8I4M - chains e and f of the 48 polymer chains in the assembly; structure by electron microscopy, 3.81 A resolution.

== Chain e (and f) ==
Protein: Fiber protein(gp 28) of the cyanophage P-SCSP1u
Organism: Prochlorococcus phage P-SCSP1u
Notes: chain f of this document is another copy of the same molecule, construct and numbering; everything in this record applies to it too
Amino-acid sequence (1079 residues; row label = number of the first residue in the row):
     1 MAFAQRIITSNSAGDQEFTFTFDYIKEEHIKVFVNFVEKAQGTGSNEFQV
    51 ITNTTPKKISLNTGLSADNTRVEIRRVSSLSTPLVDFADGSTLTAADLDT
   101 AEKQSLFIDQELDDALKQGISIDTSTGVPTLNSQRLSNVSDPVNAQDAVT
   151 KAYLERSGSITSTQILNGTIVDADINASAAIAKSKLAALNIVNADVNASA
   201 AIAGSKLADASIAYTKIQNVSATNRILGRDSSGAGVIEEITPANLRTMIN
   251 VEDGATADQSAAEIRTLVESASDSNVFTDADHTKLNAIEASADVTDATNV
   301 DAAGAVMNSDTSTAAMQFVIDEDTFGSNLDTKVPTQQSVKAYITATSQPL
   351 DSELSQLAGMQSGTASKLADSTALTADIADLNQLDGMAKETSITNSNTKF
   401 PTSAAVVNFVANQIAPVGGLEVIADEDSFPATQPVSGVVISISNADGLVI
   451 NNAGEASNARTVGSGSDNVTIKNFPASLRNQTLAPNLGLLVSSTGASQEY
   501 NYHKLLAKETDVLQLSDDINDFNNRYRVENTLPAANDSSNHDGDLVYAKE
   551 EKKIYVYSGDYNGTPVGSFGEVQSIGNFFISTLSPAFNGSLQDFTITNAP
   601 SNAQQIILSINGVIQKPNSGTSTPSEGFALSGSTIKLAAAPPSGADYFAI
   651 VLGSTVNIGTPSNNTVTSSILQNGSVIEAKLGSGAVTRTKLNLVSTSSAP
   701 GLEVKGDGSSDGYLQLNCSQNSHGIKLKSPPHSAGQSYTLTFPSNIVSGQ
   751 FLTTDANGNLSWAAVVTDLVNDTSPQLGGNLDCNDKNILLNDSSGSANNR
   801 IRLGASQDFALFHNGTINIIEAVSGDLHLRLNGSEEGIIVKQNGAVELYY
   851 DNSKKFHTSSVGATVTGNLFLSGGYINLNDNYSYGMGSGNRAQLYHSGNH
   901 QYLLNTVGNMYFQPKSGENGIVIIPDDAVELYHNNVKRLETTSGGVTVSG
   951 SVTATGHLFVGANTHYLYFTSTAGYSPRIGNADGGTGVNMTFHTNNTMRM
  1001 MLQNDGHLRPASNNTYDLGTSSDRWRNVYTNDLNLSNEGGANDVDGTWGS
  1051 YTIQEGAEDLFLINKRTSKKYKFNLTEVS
Disordered / not traced: 193-1079

== Interface between chain e and chain f ==
Contacting residue pairs (98):
  A95(e) - F87(f)
  L98(e) - F87(f)  hydrophobic
  D99(e) - F87(f)
  E102(e) - P83(f)
  E102(e) - Q104(f)
  S105(e) - S105(f)
  L106(e) - L80(f)
  L106(e) - T82(f)
  L106(e) - P83(f)
  D109(e) - I108(f)
  D109(e) - D109(f)
  Q110(e) - L80(f)  hydrogen bond (side chain-backbone)
  Q110(e) - S81(f)
  D113(e) - L112(f)
  I122(e) - Q118(f)
  D123(e) - S137(f)  hydrogen bond
  T124(e) - F36(f)
  T124(e) - R71(f)
  S125(e) - F36(f)
  T126(e) - R135(f)  hydrogen bond (side chain-backbone)
  T126(e) - S137(f)
  G127(e) - Q134(f)  hydrogen bond (backbone-side chain)
  G127(e) - R135(f)
  V128(e) - L131(f)  hydrophobic
  V128(e) - Q134(f)
  V128(e) - R135(f)  hydrogen bond (backbone-backbone)
  V128(e) - L136(f)  hydrophobic
  P129(e) - G119(f)
  P129(e) - I120(f)  hydrophobic
  P129(e) - L131(f)
  P129(e) - L136(f)
  T130(e) - L136(f)
  T130(e) - S137(f)  hydrogen bond (side chain-backbone)
  T130(e) - N138(f)  hydrogen bond (side chain-backbone)
  L131(e) - V139(f)  hydrophobic
  N132(e) - N138(f)  hydrogen bond (backbone-backbone)
  S133(e) - N138(f)  hydrogen bond (backbone-backbone)
  S133(e) - S140(f)
  Q134(e) - S140(f)  hydrogen bond (backbone-side chain)
  R135(e) - S140(f)
  R135(e) - D141(f)
  R135(e) - V143(f)
  L136(e) - Q146(f)
  L136(e) - D147(f)  hydrogen bond (backbone-side chain)
  V139(e) - Q146(f)
  V149(e) - A145(f)
  V149(e) - Q146(f)
  V149(e) - D147(f)
  V149(e) - V149(f)  hydrophobic
  T150(e) - A145(f)
  T150(e) - Q146(f)
  K151(e) - N144(f)
  K151(e) - A145(f)  hydrogen bond (backbone-backbone)
  K151(e) - Q146(f)
  A152(e) - Q146(f)
  S159(e) - L166(f)
  I160(e) - T163(f)
  I160(e) - L166(f)  hydrophobic
  I160(e) - N167(f)
  T161(e) - L166(f)
  T161(e) - N167(f)  hydrogen bond (backbone-backbone)
  S162(e) - N167(f)
  S162(e) - G168(f)
  S162(e) - T169(f)
  T163(e) - L166(f)
  T163(e) - T169(f)
  Q164(e) - Q164(f)
  Q164(e) - L166(f)  hydrogen bond (backbone-backbone)
  I165(e) - L166(f)  hydrogen bond (backbone-backbone)
  I165(e) - N167(f)
  I165(e) - G168(f)
  I165(e) - T169(f)  hydrogen bond (backbone-side chain)
  L166(e) - D174(f)
  N167(e) - T169(f)
  N167(e) - I170(f)
  N167(e) - V171(f)  hydrogen bond (side chain-backbone)
  N167(e) - D174(f)
  N167(e) - I175(f)
  G168(e) - D174(f)
  G168(e) - I175(f)
  I170(e) - I181(f)
  D172(e) - K185(f)  salt bridge
  I175(e) - K185(f)
  K183(e) - A187(f)
  L186(e) - K185(f)
  L186(e) - L186(f)  hydrophobic
  L186(e) - A187(f)
  A187(e) - L186(f)
  A187(e) - A187(f)
  A187(e) - A188(f)
  A187(e) - L189(f)
  A188(e) - A187(f)
  A188(e) - A188(f)
  A188(e) - L189(f)
  L189(e) - A187(f)
  L189(e) - A188(f)  hydrophobic
  L189(e) - L189(f)
  N190(e) - I191(f)
Also at the interface, not in a pair above, chain e (52 interface residues in all): F3, L116, S137, L154
Also at the interface, not in a pair above, chain f (54 interface residues in all): S79, D86, A88, D89, L116, I165, A182

== Summary ==
52 residues of chain e and 54 residues of chain f are in contact, with 17 hydrogen bonds and 1 salt bridge.
Among the polar pairs are D172(e)-K185(f), Q110(e)-L80(f) and D123(e)-S137(f).
Chain e and chain f are both Fiber protein(gp 28) of the cyanophage P-SCSP1u (Prochlorococcus phage P-SCSP1u);
the structure, Portal-tail complex structure of the Cyanophage P-SCSP1u, was determined by electron
microscopy, deposited together with 8I4L.
